Entry 7DUI (X-ray diffraction, 3.62 A resolution); this record covers chains A and I of the 23 polymer chains in the assembly.

Chain A:
Molecule: 30S Ribosomal RNA rRNA
Source organism: Thermus thermophilus HB8
Sequence (1522 nucleotides; each row starts with the number of its first residue; note: 42 numbers in that range are skipped by the numbering (no residue carries them; nothing is unmodelled there); a row labelled like 190A-190L holds insertion residues (190A, then the next letters in order); numbering starts at 0):
     0 UUUGUUGGAG AGUCUGAUCC UGGCUCAGGG UGAACGCUGG CGGCGUGCCU AAGACAUGCA
    60 AGUCGUGCGG G
    73 CCGCGGGGUU UU
    88 ACUCCG
    95 UGGUC
   101 AGCGGCGGAC GGGUGAGUAA CGCGUGGGU
  129A G
   130 ACCUACCCGG AAGAGGGGGA CAACCCGGGG AAACUCGGGC UAAUCCCCCA UGUGGACCCG
   190 C
190A-190L CCCUUGGGGUGU
   191 GUCCAAAGGG CUUU
   216 GCCCGCUUCC GGAUGGGCCC GCGUCCCAUC AGCUAGUUGG UGGGGUAAUG GCCCACCAAG
   276 GCGACGACGG GUAGCCGGUC UGAGAGGAUG GCCGGCCACA GGGGCACUGA GACACGGGCC
   336 CCACUCCUAC GGGAGGCAGC AGUUAGGAAU CUUCCGCAAU GGGCGCAAGC CUGACGGAGC
   396 GACGCCGCUU GGAGGAAGAA GCCCUUCGGG GUGUAAACUC CUGAA
   442 CCCGGGACGA AACCCCCGAC GA
   474 GGGGACUGAC GGUACCGGG
   494 GUAAUAGCGC CGGCCAACUC CGUGCCAGCA GCCGCGGUAA UACGGAGGGC GCGAGCGUUA
   554 CCCGGAUUCA CUGGGCGUAA AGGGCGUGUA GGCGGCCUGG GGCGUCCCAU GUGAAAGACC
   614 ACGGCUCAAC CGUGGGGGAG CGUGGGAUAC GCUCAGGCUA GACGGUGGGA GAGGGUGGUG
   674 GAAUUCCCGG AGUAGCGGUG AAAUGCGCAG AUACCGGGAG GAACGCCGAU GGCGAAGGCA
   734 GCCACCUGGU CCACCCGUGA CGCUGAGGCG CGAAAGCGUG GGGAGCAAAC CGGAUUAGAU
   794 ACCCGGGUAG UCCACGCCCU AAACGAUGCG CGCUAGGUCU CUGGGUCU
   848 CCUGGGGGCC GAAGCUAACG CGUUAAGCGC GCCGCCUGGG GAGUACGGCC GCAAGGCUGA
   908 AACUCAAAGG AAUUGACGGG GGCCCGCACA AGCGGUGGAG CAUGUGGUUU AAUUCGAAGX
   968 AACGCGAAGA ACCUUACCAG GCCUUGACAU GCUAGG
 1003A G
  1004 AACCCGGGUG AAAGCCUGGG GUGCCCC
1030A-1030D GCGA
  1031 GGGGAGCCCU AGCACAGGUG CUGCAUGGCC GUCGUCAGCU CGUGCCGUGA GGUGUUGGGU
  1091 UAAGUCCCGC AACGAGCGCA ACCCCCGCCG UUAGUUGCCA GCGGUUCGGC CGGGCACUCU
  1151 AACGGGACUG CCCGCGAAA
  1171 GCGGGAGGAA GGAGGGGACG ACGUCUGGUC AGCAUGGCCC UUACGGCCUG GGCGACACAC
  1231 GUGCUACAAU GCCCACUACA AAGCGAUGCC ACCCGGCAAC GGGGAGCUAA UCGCAAAAAG
  1291 GUGGGCCCAG UUCGGAUUGG GGUCUGCAAC CCGACCCCAU GAAGCCGGAA UCGCUAGUAA
  1351 UCGCGGAUCA G
 1361A C
  1362 CAUGCCGCGG UGAAUACGUU CCCGGGCCUU GUACACACXG CCXGUXACGC CAUGGGAGCG
  1422 GGCUCUACCC GAAGUCGCCG GG
  1446 AGCCUACGGG
  1459 CAGGCGCCGA GGGUAGGGCC CGUGACUGGG GCGAAGUCGU AACAAGGUAG CUGUACCGGA
  1519 AGGUGCGGCU GGAUCCACUC CUUUCU
Disordered / not traced: 0-4, 1534-1538
Modified positions: PSU (pseudouridine-5'-monophosphate) at position 516, 7MG (7N-methyl-8-hydroguanosine-5'-monophosphate) at position 527, M2G (N2-dimethylguanosine-5'-monophosphate) at position 966, 5MC (5-methylcytidine-5'-monophosphate) at position 967, 2MG (2N-methylguanosine-5'-monophosphate) at position 1207, 5MC (5-methylcytidine-5'-monophosphate) at position 1400, 4OC (4n,o2'-methylcytidine-5'-monophosphate) at position 1402, 5MC (5-methylcytidine-5'-monophosphate) at position 1404, 5MC (5-methylcytidine-5'-monophosphate) at position 1407, UR3 (3-methyluridine-5'-monophoshate) at position 1498, MA6 (6N-dimethyladenosine-5'-monophoshate) at position 1518, MA6 (6N-dimethyladenosine-5'-monophoshate) at position 1519, PSU (pseudouridine-5'-monophosphate) at position 1540, PSU (pseudouridine-5'-monophosphate) at position 1541
Ion coordination: Mg2+ site 1: U5 (shared with 1 residue of chain H); Mg2+ site 2 near G21 (its only coordinating residue here); Mg2+ site 3 near G46 (its only coordinating residue here); Mg2+ site 4 near C48 (its only coordinating residue here); Mg2+ site 5: A59, C386, U387; Mg2+ site 6: G61, G105; Mg2+ site 7: G70, U98; Mg2+ site 8: G107, G326; Mg2+ site 9: A109, G331; Mg2+ site 10: G111, G112; Mg2+ site 11 near G117 (its only coordinating residue here); Mg2+ site 12: C121, G124, U125; 95 more Mg2+ sites not listed
Small-molecule neighbours: HKO (N-[(1R,2R,3R,4S,5R)-4-[(2R,3R,6S)-6-(aminomethyl)-3-azanyl-oxan-2-yl]oxy-5-azanyl-2-[[(3S,4S,5S,6R)-5-(methylamino)-4,6-bis(oxidanyl)-2-oxabicyclo[4.1.0]heptan-3-yl]oxy]-3-oxidanyl-cyclohexyl]pyridine-3-sulfonamide): 5MC_1404, G1405, U1406, 5MC_1407, A1408, C1409, G1491, A1493, G1494, U1495, C1496, G1497

Chain I:
Protein: 30S ribosomal protein S9
Source organism: Thermus thermophilus HB8
UniProtKB: P80374 (RS9_THET8); numbering as in UniProt (aligned over 1-128)
Chain sequence (128 residues; row label = number of the first residue in the row):
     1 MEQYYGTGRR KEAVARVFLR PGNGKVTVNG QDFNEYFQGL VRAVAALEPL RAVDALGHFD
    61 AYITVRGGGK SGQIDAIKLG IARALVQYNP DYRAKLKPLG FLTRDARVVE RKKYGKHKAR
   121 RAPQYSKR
Disordered / not traced: 1

Interface between chain A and chain I:
Residue-residue contacts - 109 pairs, chain A then chain I:
  G942(A) - Gln124(I)  base contact
  U943(A) - Gln124(I)  hydrogen bond to the sugar
  M2G_966(A) - Lys127(I)  sugar contact
  C970(A) - Ser126(I)  hydrogen bond to the base
  C1116(A) - Val108(I)  sugar contact
  G1117(A) - Arg104(I)  hydrogen bond to the phosphate
  G1117(A) - Ala106(I)  sugar contact
  C1118(A) - Arg9(I)  salt bridge to the phosphate
  C1118(A) - Arg83(I)  hydrogen bond to the phosphate
  C1118(A) - Arg104(I)  salt bridge to the phosphate
  C1119(A) - Arg9(I)  salt bridge to the phosphate
  C1119(A) - Arg83(I)  salt bridge to the phosphate
  G1127(A) - Arg16(I)  hydrogen bond to the sugar
  C1128(A) - Arg16(I)  sugar contact
  C1128(A) - Arg66(I)  salt bridge to the phosphate
  C1129(A) - Tyr62(I)  phosphate contact
  A1130(A) - Gln3(I)  hydrogen bond to the sugar
  A1130(A) - Phe18(I)  sugar contact
  A1130(A) - Arg20(I)  hydrogen bond to the phosphate
  G1131(A) - Arg20(I)  salt bridge to the phosphate
  C1147(A) - Tyr5(I)  hydrogen bond to the sugar
  C1147(A) - Arg16(I)  hydrogen bond to the base
  U1148(A) - Thr7(I)  phosphate contact
  U1148(A) - Arg9(I)  phosphate contact
  U1148(A) - Val14(I)  sugar contact
  U1148(A) - Arg16(I)  sugar contact
  C1149(A) - Arg9(I)  salt bridge to the phosphate
  C1149(A) - Val14(I)  phosphate contact
  G1177(A) - Lys97(I)  salt bridge to the phosphate
  G1178(A) - Arg93(I)  salt bridge to the phosphate
  G1178(A) - Lys97(I)  hydrogen bond to the base
  A1179(A) - Arg93(I)  salt bridge to the phosphate
  A1179(A) - Leu102(I)  sugar contact
  A1179(A) - Thr103(I)  phosphate contact
  A1179(A) - Arg104(I)  sugar contact
  A1180(A) - Thr103(I)  hydrogen bond to the phosphate
  G1186(A) - Glu110(I)  sugar contact
  G1186(A) - Lys113(I)  hydrogen bond to the phosphate
  G1186(A) - Arg120(I)  salt bridge to the phosphate
  G1187(A) - Arg111(I)  hydrogen bond to the sugar
  G1187(A) - Lys113(I)  salt bridge to the phosphate
  A1188(A) - Tyr114(I)  hydrogen bond to the phosphate
  C1230(A) - Arg128(I)  sugar contact
  G1231(A) - Ser126(I)  hydrogen bond to the phosphate
  G1231(A) - Arg128(I)  sugar contact
  U1232(A) - Gln124(I)  sugar contact
  U1232(A) - Tyr125(I)  phosphate contact
  U1232(A) - Ser126(I)  phosphate contact
  G1233(A) - His117(I)  salt bridge to the phosphate
  G1233(A) - Pro123(I)  phosphate contact
  G1233(A) - Gln124(I)  hydrogen bond to the phosphate
  A1248(A) - Lys70(I)  sugar contact
  C1249(A) - Tyr36(I)  sugar contact
  C1249(A) - Gly67(I)  sugar contact
  C1249(A) - Gly68(I)  hydrogen bond to the sugar
  C1249(A) - Gly69(I)  base contact
  C1249(A) - Lys70(I)  base contact
  C1249(A) - Gln73(I)  hydrogen bond to the sugar
  A1250(A) - Gly67(I)  hydrogen bond to the phosphate
  A1250(A) - Gly68(I)  sugar contact
  A1251(A) - Glu12(I)  sugar contact
  G1290(A) - Leu40(I)  sugar contact
  G1291(A) - Gln38(I)  sugar contact
  G1291(A) - Gly39(I)  sugar contact
  C1342(A) - Gln124(I)  sugar contact
  C1342(A) - Tyr125(I)  phosphate contact
  G1343(A) - Arg121(I)  hydrogen bond to the sugar
  G1343(A) - Ala122(I)  phosphate contact
  G1343(A) - Tyr125(I)  phosphate contact
  C1344(A) - Arg120(I)  sugar contact
  C1344(A) - Ala122(I)  phosphate contact
  U1345(A) - Arg120(I)  salt bridge to the phosphate
  A1346(A) - Arg120(I)  salt bridge to the phosphate
  G1347(A) - Arg10(I)  hydrogen bond to the base
  G1347(A) - Arg107(I)  hydrogen bond to the base
  G1347(A) - Val108(I)  sugar contact
  G1347(A) - Val109(I)  sugar contact
  G1347(A) - Glu110(I)  hydrogen bond to the phosphate
  U1348(A) - Glu110(I)  sugar contact
  U1348(A) - Arg120(I)  phosphate contact
  A1349(A) - Lys118(I)  salt bridge to the phosphate
  A1349(A) - Arg120(I)  hydrogen bond to the phosphate
  A1349(A) - Arg121(I)  hydrogen bond to the phosphate
  A1350(A) - Lys118(I)  phosphate contact
  A1350(A) - Arg121(I)  salt bridge to the phosphate
  U1351(A) - Lys118(I)  hydrogen bond to the base
  C1366(A) - His117(I)  salt bridge to the phosphate
  C1367(A) - Lys112(I)  salt bridge to the phosphate
  C1367(A) - Tyr114(I)  phosphate contact
  C1367(A) - Gly115(I)  hydrogen bond to the phosphate
  C1367(A) - Lys116(I)  phosphate contact
  G1368(A) - Arg111(I)  salt bridge to the phosphate
  G1368(A) - Lys112(I)  salt bridge to the phosphate
  G1368(A) - Lys113(I)  phosphate contact
  G1368(A) - Tyr114(I)  hydrogen bond to the phosphate
  C1369(A) - Arg111(I)  phosphate contact
  C1369(A) - Lys112(I)  hydrogen bond to the phosphate
  G1371(A) - Lys11(I)  phosphate contact
  G1371(A) - Glu12(I)  phosphate contact
  G1371(A) - Gly68(I)  phosphate contact
  G1371(A) - Gly69(I)  phosphate contact
  G1371(A) - Val109(I)  phosphate contact
  U1372(A) - Lys11(I)  salt bridge to the phosphate
  U1372(A) - Gly69(I)  phosphate contact
  U1372(A) - Ser71(I)  hydrogen bond to the phosphate
  U1372(A) - Gly72(I)  hydrogen bond to the phosphate
  G1373(A) - Lys11(I)  hydrogen bond to the base
  G1373(A) - Arg42(I)  salt bridge to the phosphate
  G1373(A) - Ser71(I)  hydrogen bond to the phosphate
Other interface residues (no listed pair), chain A (54 interface residues in all): G941, 5MC_967, U1292, G1370
Other interface residues (no listed pair), chain I (55 interface residues in all): Thr64, Ala119

Overview:
54 residues of chain A face 55 of chain I across their interface; the contacts include 33 hydrogen bonds and
23 salt bridges. Polar contacts include C970(A)-Ser126(I), C1147(A)-Arg16(I) and G1178(A)-Lys97(I). Bound to
chain A: compound HKO. A59(A), C386(A) and U387(A) coordinate Mg2+ site 5.
Chain A is 30S Ribosomal RNA rRNA and chain I is 30S ribosomal protein S9, both from Thermus thermophilus HB8;
the structure, Crystal structure of the Thermus thermophilus (HB8) 30S ribosomal subunit with mRNA and cognate
transfer RNA ..., was determined by X-ray diffraction.
